PDB entry 7EH0 | X-ray diffraction, 2.81 A resolution | chains A and B of the 9 polymer chains in the assembly

== Chain A (and B) ==
Protein: DNA-directed RNA polymerase subunit alpha
Source organism: Thermus thermophilus HB8
Notes: EC 2.7.7.6; chain B of this document is another copy of the same molecule, construct and numbering; everything in this record applies to it too
Reference sequence: Q5SHR6 (RPOA_THET8); numbering as in UniProt (aligned over 1-315)
Amino-acid sequence (315 residues; each row starts with the number of its first residue):
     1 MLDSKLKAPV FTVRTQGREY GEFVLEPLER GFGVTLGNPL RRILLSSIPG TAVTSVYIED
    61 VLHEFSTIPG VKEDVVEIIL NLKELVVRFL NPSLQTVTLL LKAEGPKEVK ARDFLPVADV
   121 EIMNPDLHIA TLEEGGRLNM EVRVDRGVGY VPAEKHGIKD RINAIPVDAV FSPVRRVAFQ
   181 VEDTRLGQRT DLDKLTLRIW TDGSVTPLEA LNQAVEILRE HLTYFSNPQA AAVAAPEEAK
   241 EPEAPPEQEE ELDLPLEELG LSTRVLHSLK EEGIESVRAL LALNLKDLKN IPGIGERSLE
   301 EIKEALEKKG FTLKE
Not modelled in the structure: 1-3, 235-315 (chain B: 1-5, 230-315)

== Chain A / chain B interface ==
Contacting residue pairs (56):
  Ala8(A) with Tyr224(B), hydrophobic
  Pro9(A) with Tyr224(B)
  Phe11(A) with Tyr224(B); Phe225(B); Ser226(B); Asn227(B); Pro228(B); Gln229(B), hydrogen bond (backbone-backbone)
  Leu25(A) with Tyr224(B); Phe225(B), hydrophobic
  Leu28(A) with His221(B)
  Gly31(A) with Arg42(B), hydrogen bond (backbone-side chain)
  Phe32(A) with Ser47(B); Ile217(B), hydrophobic; His221(B)
  Val34(A) with Arg42(B)
  Thr35(A) with Pro39(B); Arg42(B), hydrogen bond; Ile43(B)
  Leu36(A) with His221(B)
  Pro39(A) with Thr35(B); Pro39(B), hydrophobic
  Leu40(A) with Phe225(B), hydrophobic
  Arg42(A) with Gly31(B), hydrogen bond (side chain-backbone); Val34(B); Thr35(B), hydrogen bond
  Ile43(A) with Phe32(B), hydrophobic
  Ser47(A) with Phe32(B)
  Val215(A) with Leu222(B)
  Ile217(A) with Phe32(B), hydrophobic
  Leu218(A) with Leu36(B), hydrophobic; Leu222(B), hydrophobic
  Arg219(A) with Leu222(B)
  His221(A) with Leu28(B); Phe32(B); Leu36(B)
  Leu222(A) with Leu218(B), hydrophobic; Arg219(B); Leu222(B), hydrophobic
  Tyr224(A) with Ala8(B); Pro9(B); Phe11(B)
  Phe225(A) with Phe11(B); Leu25(B), hydrophobic; Leu40(B), hydrophobic; Leu211(B), hydrophobic
  Asn227(A) with Phe11(B)
  Pro228(A) with Phe11(B), hydrophobic; Val13(B), hydrophobic
  Gln229(A) with Phe11(B); Thr12(B); Val13(B), hydrogen bond (backbone-backbone)
  Ala230(A) with Val13(B)
  Ala231(A) with Thr12(B); Val13(B), hydrogen bond (backbone-backbone); Arg14(B)
Interface residues without a listed pair, chain A (37 interface residues in all): Lys5, Val10, Thr12, Val13, Ser46, Leu197, Leu211, Asn212, Val233
Interface residues without a listed pair, chain B (34 interface residues in all): Ser46, Pro49, Asn212, Val215

== In short ==
The interface between chain A and chain B involves 37 residues on one side and 34 on the other; the contacts
include 7 hydrogen bonds. Polar contacts include Gly31(A)-Arg42(B), Thr35(A)-Arg42(B) and Phe11(A)-Gln229(B).
Both chains are DNA-directed RNA polymerase subunit alpha (Thermus thermophilus HB8). Entry 7EH0 (Thermus
thermophilus RNA polymerase transcription initiation complex containing a template-strand purine at position
TSS-2, UpA RNA ...) was determined by X-ray diffraction, deposited together with 7EH1 and 7EH2.
